9IST - chain A; structure by X-ray diffraction, 2.27 A resolution.

# Chain A
Molecule: Bifunctional cytochrome P450/NADPH--P450 reductase
From: Priestia megaterium
Notes: EC 1.14.14.1, 1.6.2.4
Reference sequence: P14779 (CPXB_PRIM2); residues 1-455 here correspond to UniProt positions 2-456 (UniProt number = residue number + 1)
Chain sequence (455 residues; numbered 1 to 455; the number before each row is that of its first residue):
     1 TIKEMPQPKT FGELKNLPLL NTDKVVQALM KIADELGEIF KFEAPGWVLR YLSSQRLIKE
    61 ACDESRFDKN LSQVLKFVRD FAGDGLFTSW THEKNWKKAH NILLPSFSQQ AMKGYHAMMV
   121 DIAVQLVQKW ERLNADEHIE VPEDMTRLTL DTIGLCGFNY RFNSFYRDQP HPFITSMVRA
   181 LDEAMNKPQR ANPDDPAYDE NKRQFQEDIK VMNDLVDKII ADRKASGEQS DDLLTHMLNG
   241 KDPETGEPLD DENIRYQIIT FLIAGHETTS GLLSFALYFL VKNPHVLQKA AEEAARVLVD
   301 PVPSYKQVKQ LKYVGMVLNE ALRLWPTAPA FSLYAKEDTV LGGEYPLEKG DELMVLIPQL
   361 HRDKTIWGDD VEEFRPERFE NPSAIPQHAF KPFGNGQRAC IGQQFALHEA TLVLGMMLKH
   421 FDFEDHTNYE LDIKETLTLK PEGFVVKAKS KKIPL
Differences from the reference sequence: engineered mutation Val25 (Pro26 in P14779), Trp47 (Arg48 in P14779), Leu49 (Thr50 in P14779), Val74 (Ala75 in P14779), Pro188 (Leu189 in P14779)
Bound ions: heme Fe: Cys400 (together with dimethyl sulfoxide)
Ligand contacts:
  - heme (HEM): Lys69, Leu75, Leu86, Phe87, Trp96, Phe107, Ile153, Thr260, Phe261, Ala264, Thr268, Thr269, Leu272, Leu322, Thr327, Ala328, Phe331, Pro392, Phe393, Gly394, Gln397, Arg398, Ala399, Cys400, Ile401, Gly402, Phe405, Ala406
  - N-decanoyl-L-homoserine lactone (HL0; N-[(3S)-2-oxotetrahydrofuran-3-yl]decanamide): Leu20, Val25, Val26, Leu29, Trp47, Leu49, Tyr51, Ser72, Gln73, Val74, Phe87, Pro188, Ala328, Pro329, Ala330, Met354, Leu437
UniProt features mapped onto this chain:
  - binding site ((9Z)-hexadecenoate): Tyr51
  - binding site (heme): Cys400
  - site: Thr268 (Important for catalytic activity)

# Overview
Bound to chain A: heme and N-decanoyl-L-homoserine lactone. From UniProt: (9Z)-hexadecenoate-binding residue
Tyr51 and heme-binding residue Cys400.
Chain A is Bifunctional cytochrome P450/NADPH--P450 reductase (Priestia megaterium); the structure, Crystal
Structure of Cytochrome P450BM3 VI-18A12 Mutant Heme Domain with N-Decanoyl-L-Homoserine Lactone, was
determined by X-ray diffraction, deposited together with 9ISS and 9ISU.
